Entry 7EO4 (electron microscopy, 2.86 A resolution); this record covers chains A and B of the 5 polymer chains in the assembly.

# Chain A
Molecule: Sphingosine 1-phosphate receptor 1
Source organism: Homo sapiens
Reference sequence: P21453 (S1PR1_HUMAN); numbering as in UniProt (aligned over 1-382)
Sequence (382 residues; each row starts with the number of its first residue):
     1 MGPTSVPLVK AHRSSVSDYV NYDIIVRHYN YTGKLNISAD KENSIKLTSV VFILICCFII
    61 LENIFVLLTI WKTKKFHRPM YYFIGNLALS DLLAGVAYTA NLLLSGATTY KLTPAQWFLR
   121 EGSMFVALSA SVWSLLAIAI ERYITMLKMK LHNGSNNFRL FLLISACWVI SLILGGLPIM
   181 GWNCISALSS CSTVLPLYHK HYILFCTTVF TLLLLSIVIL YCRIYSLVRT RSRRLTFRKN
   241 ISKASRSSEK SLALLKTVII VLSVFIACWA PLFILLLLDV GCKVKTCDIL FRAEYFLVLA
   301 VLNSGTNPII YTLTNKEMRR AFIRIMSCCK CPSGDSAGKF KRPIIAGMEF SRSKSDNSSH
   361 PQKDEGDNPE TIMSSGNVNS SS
Disordered / not traced: 1-16, 38-45, 151-156, 239-250, 325-382
Construct notes: conflict Trp133 (Phe in P21453)
Cystine bridges: Cys184-Cys191, Cys282-Cys287
Residues lining bound ligands: J8C (1-[[4-[(E)-N-[[4-cyclohexyl-3-(trifluoromethyl)phenyl]methoxy]-C-methyl-carbonimidoyl]-2-ethyl-phenyl]methyl]azetidine-3-carboxylic acid): Asn101, Ser105, Gly106, Thr109, Arg120, Glu121, Met124, Phe125, Leu128, Ser129, Val132, Trp133, Val194, Leu195, Cys206, Thr207, Val209, Phe210, Trp269, Leu272, Leu276, Ala293, Leu297

# Chain B
Molecule: Guanine nucleotide-binding protein G(i) subunit alpha-1
Source organism: Homo sapiens
Reference sequence: P63096 (GNAI1_HUMAN); residue numbers follow UniProt; this construct covers 1-354
Sequence (354 residues; numbered 1 to 354; the number before each row is that of its first residue):
     1 MGCTLSAEDK AAVERSKMID RNLREDGEKA AREVKLLLLG AGESGKSTIV KQMKIIHEAG
    61 YSEEECKQYK AVVYSNTIQS IIAIIRAMGR LKIDFGDSAR ADDARQLFVL AGAAEEGFMT
   121 AELAGVIKRL WKDSGVQACF NRSREYQLND SAAYYLNDLD RIAQPNYIPT QQDVLRTRVK
   181 TTGIVETHFT FKDLHFKMFD VGAQRSERKK WIHCFEGVTA IIFCVALSDY DLVLAEDEEM
   241 NRMHESMKLF DSICNNKWFT DTSIILFLNK KDLFEEKIKK SPLTICYPEY AGSNTYEEAA
   301 AYIQCQFEDL NKRKDTKEIY THFTCSTDTK NVQFVFDAVT DVIIKNNLKD CGLF
Disordered / not traced: 1, 45, 56-181, 226-249, 269-319
Construct notes: conflict Ala203 (Gly in P63096), Ser326 (Ala in P63096)
Curated features (UniProtKB/Swiss-Prot):
  - region: Lys35 to Thr48 (G1 motif), Asp173 to Thr181 (G2 motif), Phe196 to Gly202, Gln204, Arg205 (G3 motif), Ile265 to Asp272 (G4 motif), Thr324, Cys325, Thr327 to Thr329 (G5 motif)
  - binding site (GTP): Glu43 to Thr48, Ser151, Leu175 to Thr181, Asp200 to Gly202, Gln204, Asn269 to Asp272
  - binding site (Mg(2+)): Ser47, Thr181
  - modified residue: Arg178 (ADP-ribosylarginine), Gln204 (Deamidated glutamine), Cys351 (ADP-ribosylcysteine)
  - lipidation: Gly2 (N-myristoyl glycine), Cys3 (S-palmitoyl cysteine)
  - natural variant: Gly40 (G40C: In NEDHISB; G40R: In NEDHISB), Gly45 (G45D: In NEDHISB), Thr48 (T48I: In NEDHISB; T48K: In NEDHISB), Gln52 (Q52P: In NEDHISB), Ser75 (deletion: In NEDHISB; uncertain significance), Gln172 (deletion: In NEDHISB), Asp173 (D173V: In NEDHISB), Glu186 to Phe189 (deletion: In NEDHISB; uncertain significance), Cys224 (C224Y: In NEDHISB), Lys270 (K270N: In NEDHISB; K270R: In NEDHISB), Asp272 (D272G: In NEDHISB), Val332 (V332E: In NEDHISB; uncertain significance)
  - mutagenesis: Gly42 (G42R: Abolishes switch to an activated conformation and dissociation from beta and gamma subunits upon GTP binding. Abolishes interaction with RGS family members), Glu116 (E116L: Enhances interaction (inactive GDP-bound) with RGS14), Gln147 (Q147L: Enhances interaction (inactive GDP-bound) with RGS14), Glu245 (E245L: Enhances interaction (inactive GDP-bound) with RGS14)

# Interface between chain A and chain B
Pairs across the interface (18; chain A residue first):
  Arg78(A) - Asp350(B)  salt bridge
  Met80(A) - Cys351(B)
  Arg142(A) - Cys351(B)  hydrogen bond (side chain-backbone)
  Arg142(A) - Leu353(B)
  Thr145(A) - Asn347(B)
  Thr145(A) - Cys351(B)
  Met146(A) - Asn347(B)
  Met146(A) - Cys351(B)  hydrophobic
  Lys148(A) - Thr340(B)
  Lys148(A) - Ile343(B)
  Lys148(A) - Ile344(B)
  Lys148(A) - Asn347(B)
  Met149(A) - Asn347(B)
  Ile224(A) - Leu353(B)  hydrophobic
  Phe237(A) - Asp337(B)
  Arg238(A) - Tyr320(B)
  Leu254(A) - Leu353(B)
  Glu317(A) - Lys349(B)
Other interface residues (no listed pair), chain A (19 interface residues in all): Leu147, Lys150, Tyr221, Arg231, Thr257, Thr314, Asn315
Other interface residues (no listed pair), chain B (16 interface residues in all): Ala31, Thr321, Phe334, Leu348, Gly352, Phe354

# Summary
The interface between chain A and chain B involves 19 residues on one side and 16 on the other; the contacts
include 1 hydrogen bond and 1 salt bridge. Among the polar pairs are Arg78(A)-Asp350(B) and
Arg142(A)-Cys351(B). Bound to chain A: compound J8C.
Here chain A is Sphingosine 1-phosphate receptor 1 and chain B is Guanine nucleotide-binding protein G(i)
subunit alpha-1, both from Homo sapiens. Entry 7EO4 (Cryo-EM of Sphingosine 1-phosphate receptor 1 / Gi
complex bound to BAF312) was determined by electron microscopy, deposited together with 7EO2 and 7WF7.
